Entry 6CTN (X-ray diffraction, 1.92 A resolution); this record covers chains P and A of the 4 polymer chains in the assembly.

# Chain P
Molecule: 10-nt DNA strand
Sequence (10 nucleotides; numbered 1 to 10; the number before each row is that of its first residue):
     1 GCTGATGCGC
Modified positions: DOC (2',3'-dideoxycytidine-5'-monophosphate) at position 10
Ion coordination: Na+: DG9 (shared with Thr-101(A), Val-103(A), Ile-106(A) of chain A)

# Chain A
Protein: DNA Polymerase Beta
Organism: Homo sapiens
Notes: EC 2.7.7.7, 4.2.99.-
UniProt: P06746 (DPOLB_HUMAN); numbering as in UniProt (aligned over 1-335)
Chain sequence (335 residues; numbered 1 to 335; the number before each row is that of its first residue):
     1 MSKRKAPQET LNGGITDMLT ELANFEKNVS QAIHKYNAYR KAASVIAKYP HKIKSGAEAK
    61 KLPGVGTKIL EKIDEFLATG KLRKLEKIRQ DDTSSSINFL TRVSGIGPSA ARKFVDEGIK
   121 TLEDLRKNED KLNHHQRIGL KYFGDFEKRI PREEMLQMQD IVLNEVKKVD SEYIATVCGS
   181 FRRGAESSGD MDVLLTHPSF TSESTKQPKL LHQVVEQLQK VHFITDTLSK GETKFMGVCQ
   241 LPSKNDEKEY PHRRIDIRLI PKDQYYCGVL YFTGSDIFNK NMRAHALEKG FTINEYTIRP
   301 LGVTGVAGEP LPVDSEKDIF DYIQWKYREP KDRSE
Disordered / not traced: 1-9
Sequence notes: conflict Leu-70 (Ala in P06746)
Ion coordination: Na+ site 1: Lys-60, Leu-62, Val-65 (shared with 1 residue of chain D); Na+ site 2: Thr-101, Val-103, Ile-106 (shared with DG9(P) of chain P); Mg2+: Asp-190, Asp-192 (together with VT6); Na+ site 3: Asp-190, Asp-192, Asp-256 (together with VT6)
Residues lining bound ligands: VT6 (5'-O-[(R)-{[(R)-[(S)-chloro(fluoro)phosphonomethyl](hydroxy)phosphoryl]oxy}(hydroxy)phosphoryl]thymidine): Arg-149, Gly-179, Ser-180, Arg-183, Ser-188, Gly-189, Asp-190, Asp-192, Tyr-271, Phe-272, Thr-273, Gly-274, Ser-275, Asp-276, Asn-279
UniProt features mapped onto this chain:
  - region: Arg-183 to Asp-192 (DNA-binding)
  - active site: Lys-72 (Nucleophile)
  - binding site (K(+)): Lys-60, Leu-62, Val-65, Thr-101, Val-103, Ile-106
  - binding site (Na(+)): Lys-60, Leu-62, Val-65, Thr-101, Val-103, Ile-106
  - binding site (dATP): Arg-149, Ser-180, Arg-183, Gly-189, Asp-190
  - binding site (dCTP): Arg-149, Ser-180, Arg-183, Gly-189, Asp-190
  - binding site (dGTP): Arg-149, Ser-180, Arg-183, Gly-189, Asp-190, Asp-192
  - binding site (dTTP): Arg-149, Ser-180, Arg-183, Gly-189, Asp-190
  - binding site (Mg(2+)): Asp-190, Asp-192, Asp-256
  - modified residue: Lys-72 (N6-acetyllysine), Arg-83 (Omega-N-methylarginine), Arg-152 (Omega-N-methylarginine)
  - cross-link (Glycyl lysine isopeptide (Lys-Gly)): Lys-41 (interchain with G-Cter in ubiquitin), Lys-61 (interchain with G-Cter in ubiquitin), Lys-81 (interchain with G-Cter in ubiquitin)
  - natural variant: Leu-22 (L22P: Found in a gastric cancer sample; uncertain significance), Tyr-39 (Y39C: Found in a gastric cancer sample; uncertain significance), Gly-118 (G118V: Decreased DNA-directed DNA polymerase activity), Arg-137 (R137Q: Decreased function in base-excision repair), Arg-149 (R149I: Decreased DNA-directed DNA polymerase activity), Asp-160 (D160N: Found in a gastric cancer sample; uncertain significance), Cys-239 (C239R: Found in a gastric cancer sample; uncertain significance), Lys-289 (K289M: Found in a colon cancer sample; uncertain significance), Asn-294 (N294D: Found in a gastric cancer sample; uncertain significance), Glu-295 (E295K: Found in a gastric cancer sample; uncertain significance)
  - mutagenesis: Phe-25 (F25W: No effect on 5'-dRP lyase activity. Decreased ssDNA binding), His-34 (H34G: Decreased 5'-dRP lyase activity. Decreased ssDNA binding), Lys-35 (K35A: Decreased 5'-dRP lyase activity. Decreased ssDNA binding. Loss of 5'-dRP lyase activity; when associated with A-68 and A-72. Decreased ssDNA binding; when associated with A-68 and A-72 ...), Tyr-39 (Y39F: No effect on 5'-dRP lyase activity; Y39Q: Abolishes DNA polymerase and 5'-dRP lyase activity), Lys-41 (K41R: Abolishes ubiquitination; when associated with R-61 and R-81), Lys-60 (K60A: Decreased 5'-dRP lyase activity. Decreased ssDNA binding), Lys-61 (K61R: Abolishes ubiquitination; when associated with R-41 and R-81), Lys-68 (K68A: No effect on 5'-dRP lyase activity. Decreased ssDNA binding. Loss of 5'-dRP lyase activity; when associated with A-35 and A-72. Decreased ssDNA binding; when associated with A-35 and A-72 ...), Glu-71 (E71Q: No effect on 5'-dRP lyase activity. No effect on structure shown by circular dichroism. No effect on ssDNA binding), Lys-72 (K72A: Severely reduced 5'-dRP lyase activity. Does not affect ssDNA binding. Loss of 5'-dRP lyase activity; when associated with A-35 and A-68. Decreased ssDNA binding ...), Glu-75 (E75A: Slightly decreased 5'-dRP lyase activity. Decreased ssDNA binding. No effect on structure shown by circular dichroism), Lys-81 (K81R: Abolishes ubiquitination; when associated with R-41 and R-61), 5 further mutagenesis entries in UniProt

# Interface between chain P and chain A
Contacting residue pairs - 17 pairs, chain P then chain A:
  DG7(P) / Ser-109(A)  phosphate contact
  DC8(P) / Gly-105(A)  phosphate contact
  DC8(P) / Gly-107(A)  hydrogen bond to the phosphate
  DC8(P) / Pro-108(A)  phosphate contact
  DC8(P) / Ser-109(A)  hydrogen bond to the phosphate
  DC8(P) / Ala-110(A)  hydrogen bond to the phosphate
  DG9(P) / Val-103(A)  phosphate contact
  DG9(P) / Ser-104(A)  phosphate contact
  DG9(P) / Gly-105(A)  hydrogen bond to the phosphate
  DG9(P) / Ile-106(A)  phosphate contact
  DG9(P) / Lys-234(A)  base contact
  DG9(P) / Met-236(A)  phosphate contact
  DG9(P) / Arg-254(A)  phosphate contact
  DOC_10(P) / Met-236(A)  sugar contact
  DOC_10(P) / Arg-254(A)  salt bridge to the phosphate
  DOC_10(P) / Asp-256(A)  sugar contact
  DOC_10(P) / Tyr-271(A)  hydrogen bond to the base
Also at the interface, not in a pair above, chain A (18 interface residues in all): Lys-27, His-135, Asp-190, Asp-192, Phe-272

# In short
4 residues of chain P face 18 of chain A across their interface, with 5 hydrogen bonds and 1 salt bridge.
Polar contacts include DOC_10(P)/Tyr-271(A), DC8(P)/Gly-107(A) and DC8(P)/Ser-109(A). Bound to chain A:
compound VT6.
Here chain P is a 10-nt DNA strand and chain A is DNA Polymerase Beta (Homo sapiens). Entry 6CTN (Ternary
complex crystal structure of DNA polymerase Beta with a dideoxy terminated primer with CFCL,beta-gamma dTTP
...) was determined by X-ray diffraction (same publication as 6BEL, 6BEM, 6CR3, 6CR4, 6CR5, 6CR6 and 20
further entries).
